Entry 5B38 (X-ray diffraction, 2.30 A resolution); this record covers chains A and B of the 4 polymer chains in the assembly.

# Chain A
Name: HLA class I histocompatibility antigen, B-57 alpha chain
Organism: Homo sapiens
UniProt: P18465 (1B57_HUMAN); residues 1-276 here correspond to UniProt positions 25-300 (UniProt number = residue number + 24)
Chain sequence (276 residues; each row starts with the number of its first residue):
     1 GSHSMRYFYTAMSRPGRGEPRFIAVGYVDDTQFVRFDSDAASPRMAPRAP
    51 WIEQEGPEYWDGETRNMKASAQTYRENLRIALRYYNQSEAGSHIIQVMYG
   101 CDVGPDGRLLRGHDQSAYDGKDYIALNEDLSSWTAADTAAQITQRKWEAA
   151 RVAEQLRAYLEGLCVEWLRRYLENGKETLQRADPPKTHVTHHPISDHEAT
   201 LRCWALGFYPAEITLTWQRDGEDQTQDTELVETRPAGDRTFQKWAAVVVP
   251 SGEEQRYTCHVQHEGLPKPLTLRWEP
Not modelled in the structure: 276
Disulfide bonds: Cys101-Cys164, Cys203-Cys259

# Chain B
Name: Beta-2-microglobulin
Organism: Homo sapiens
UniProt: P61769 (B2MG_HUMAN); residues 1-99 here correspond to UniProt positions 21-119 (UniProt number = residue number + 20)
Chain sequence (99 residues; numbered 1 to 99; the number before each row is that of its first residue):
     1 IQRTPKIQVYSRHPAENGKSNFLNCYVSGFHPSDIEVDLLKNGERIEKVE
    51 HSDLSFSKDWSFYLLYYTEFTPTEKDEYACRVNHVTLSQPKIVKWDRDM
UniProt features mapped onto this chain:
  - modified residue: Gln2 (Pyrrolidone carboxylic acid)
  - glycosylation: Ile1 (N-linked (Glc) (glycation) isoleucine), Lys19 (N-linked (Glc) (glycation) lysine), Lys41 (N-linked (Glc) (glycation) lysine), Lys48 (N-linked (Glc) (glycation) lysine), Lys58 (N-linked (Glc) (glycation) lysine), Lys91 (N-linked (Glc) (glycation) lysine), Lys94 (N-linked (Glc) (glycation) lysine)
Disulfide bonds: Cys25-Cys80

# Chain A / chain B interface
Contacting residue pairs (59; chain A residue first):
  Phe8(A) with Phe56(B)
  Tyr9(A) with Phe56(B)
  Thr10(A) with Phe56(B); Phe62(B)
  Met12(A) with Ser33(B), hydrogen bond; Leu54(B), hydrophobic
  Arg17(A) with Asp34(B), salt bridge
  Ile23(A) with Leu54(B), hydrophobic
  Val25(A) with Asp53(B); Leu54(B); Ser55(B)
  Tyr27(A) with Ser55(B); Tyr63(B), hydrogen bond
  Gln32(A) with Asp53(B)
  Arg35(A) with Asp53(B), salt bridge
  Arg48(A) with Asp53(B), salt bridge
  Ile94(A) with Pro32(B), hydrophobic; Ser33(B)
  Gln96(A) with His31(B), hydrogen bond; Phe56(B); Trp60(B), hydrogen bond (side chain-backbone); Phe62(B)
  Val97(A) with Phe56(B)
  Met98(A) with Lys58(B); Trp60(B), hydrophobic
  Gln115(A) with Lys58(B); Trp60(B)
  Ser116(A) with Trp60(B)
  Ala117(A) with Trp60(B)
  Asp119(A) with His31(B)
  Gly120(A) with Arg3(B), hydrogen bond (backbone-side chain); His31(B); Trp60(B)
  Asp122(A) with Trp60(B), hydrogen bond
  His192(A) with Asp98(B)
  Arg202(A) with Asp98(B), hydrogen bond (side chain-backbone); Met99(B)
  Trp204(A) with Asp98(B); Met99(B)
  Val231(A) with Gln8(B)
  Glu232(A) with Lys6(B), salt bridge; Gln8(B), hydrogen bond (backbone-side chain); Tyr26(B); Ser28(B), hydrogen bond
  Arg234(A) with Gln8(B), hydrogen bond; Tyr10(B); Met99(B), hydrogen bond (side chain-backbone)
  Pro235(A) with Tyr10(B), hydrogen bond (backbone-side chain); Asn24(B); Tyr26(B)
  Ala236(A) with Arg12(B), hydrogen bond (backbone-side chain); Asn24(B), hydrogen bond (backbone-side chain)
  Gly237(A) with Arg12(B)
  Asp238(A) with Arg12(B); His13(B), salt bridge
  Gln242(A) with Tyr10(B); Ser11(B), hydrogen bond (side chain-backbone); Arg12(B), hydrogen bond (side chain-backbone)
  Trp244(A) with Met99(B), hydrogen bond (side chain-backbone)
Also at the interface, not in a pair above, chain A (35 interface residues in all): Leu206, Thr233
Also at the interface, not in a pair above, chain B (28 interface residues in all): Pro14, Ser52, Asp59, Leu65

# In short
The interface between chain A and chain B involves 35 residues on one side and 28 on the other, with 17
hydrogen bonds and 5 salt bridges. Polar contacts include Arg17(A)-Asp34(B), Arg35(A)-Asp53(B) and
Arg48(A)-Asp53(B).
Chain A is HLA class I histocompatibility antigen, B-57 alpha chain and chain B is Beta-2-microglobulin, both
from Homo sapiens; the structure, KIR3DL1*005 in complex with HLA-B*57:01, was determined by X-ray
diffraction, deposited together with 5B39.
